7HOT - chains A and B; structure by X-ray diffraction, 1.59 A resolution.

# Chain A
Molecule: Serine protease subunit NS2B
From: Zika virus
UniProtKB: Q32ZE1 (POLG_ZIKV); residues 46-89 here correspond to UniProt positions 1414-1457 (UniProt number = residue number + 1368)
Amino-acid sequence (46 residues; each row starts with the number of its first residue):
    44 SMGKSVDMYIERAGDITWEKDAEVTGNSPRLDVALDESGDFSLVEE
Not modelled in the structure: 44-49, 89
Construct notes: expression tag (44-45)

# Chain B
Molecule: Serine protease NS3
From: Zika virus
Notes: EC 3.4.21.91, 3.6.1.15, 3.6.4.13
UniProtKB: Q32ZE1 (POLG_ZIKV); residues 11-177 here correspond to UniProt positions 1509-1675 (UniProt number = residue number + 1498)
Amino-acid sequence (168 residues; each row starts with the number of its first residue):
    10 MKEVKKGETTDGVYRVMTRRLLGSTQVGVGVMQEGVFHTMWHVTKGAALR
    60 SGEGRLDPYWGDVKQDLVSYCGPWKLDAAWDGLSEVQLLAVPPGERAKNI
   110 QTLPGIFKTKDGDIGAVALDYPAGTSGSPILDKCGRVIGLYGNGVVIKNG
   160 SYVSAITQGKREEETPVE
Not modelled in the structure: 10-15, 172-177
Construct notes: initiating methionine (10); conflict Lys107 (Arg1605 in Q32ZE1)
Cystine bridges: Cys143 forms a disulfide with the same residue of a neighbouring copy of this chain
Ligand contacts: A1BG2 (N-(3-methylpyridin-4-yl)-3-(1,3-thiazol-2-yl)benzamide): His51, Asp75, Asp129, Tyr130, Pro131, Ala132, Ser135, Tyr150, Gly151, Asn152, Val155, Gly159, Tyr161

# Interface between chain A and chain B
Residue-residue contacts - 96 pairs, chain A then chain B:
  Asp50(A) with Thr27(B); Arg28(B); Arg59(B), salt bridge
  Met51(A) with Met26(B); Val36(B), hydrophobic; Val52(B); Thr53(B); Leu58(B); Arg59(B), hydrogen bond (backbone-backbone)
  Tyr52(A) with Arg24(B); Val25(B); Met26(B), hydrogen bond (backbone-backbone); Arg28(B); Ser33(B), hydrogen bond; Arg59(B)
  Ile53(A) with Tyr23(B), hydrophobic; Arg24(B); Met41(B), hydrophobic; Phe46(B), hydrophobic; Arg59(B), hydrogen bond (backbone-backbone); Ser60(B); Leu65(B), hydrophobic
  Glu54(A) with Tyr23(B); Arg24(B), hydrogen bond (backbone-backbone)
  Arg55(A) with Glu17(B); Thr19(B); Asp20(B), hydrogen bond (side chain-backbone); Gly21(B); Val22(B); Tyr23(B)
  Ala56(A) with Val22(B), hydrogen bond (backbone-backbone); Val100(B), hydrophobic; Ala106(B)
  Gly57(A) with Gly21(B); Val22(B), hydrogen bond (backbone-backbone)
  Asp58(A) with Leu98(B)
  Ile59(A) with Gly21(B); Val22(B); Val40(B), hydrophobic; Leu98(B), hydrophobic; Leu140(B), hydrophobic; Gly144(B)
  Thr60(A) with Asn108(B), hydrogen bond (backbone-side chain); Leu140(B)
  Trp61(A) with Glu94(B); Val95(B), hydrophobic; Gln96(B); Gln110(B); Leu140(B); Asp141(B); Lys142(B)
  Glu62(A) with Gln96(B), hydrogen bond (backbone-side chain); Asn108(B)
  Ala65(A) with Gln96(B); Asn108(B)
  Glu66(A) with Ile109(B); Gln110(B), hydrogen bond (backbone-backbone)
  Val67(A) with Glu94(B); Gln110(B)
  Thr68(A) with Ile109(B); Gln110(B), hydrogen bond (backbone-backbone); Thr111(B), hydrogen bond (backbone-side chain); Leu128(B)
  Gly69(A) with Thr111(B); Ala127(B); Leu128(B)
  Asn70(A) with Leu112(B); Ala127(B)
  Ser71(A) with Leu112(B), hydrogen bond (side chain-backbone); Gly114(B)
  Pro72(A) with Gly114(B); Ile115(B), hydrogen bond (backbone-backbone); Ala127(B)
  Arg73(A) with Ile115(B); Lys117(B)
  Leu74(A) with Ile115(B), hydrogen bond (backbone-backbone); Phe116(B); Lys117(B), hydrogen bond (backbone-backbone); Ile156(B), hydrophobic
  Asp75(A) with Lys117(B)
  Val76(A) with Phe116(B), hydrophobic; Lys117(B), hydrogen bond (backbone-backbone); Thr118(B)
  Leu78(A) with Lys73(B)
  Asp79(A) with Lys73(B)
  Ser81(A) with Val72(B)
  Gly82(A) with Val72(B); Lys73(B); Asn152(B), hydrogen bond (backbone-side chain)
  Phe84(A) with Asn152(B); Gly153(B); Val154(B); Ala164(B), hydrophobic
  Ser85(A) with Val154(B)
  Leu86(A) with Val154(B); Val155(B)
Also at the interface, not in a pair above, chain A (33 interface residues in all): Glu80
Also at the interface, not in a pair above, chain B (59 interface residues in all): Arg29, Ala57, Pro113, Ile123, Pro138, Val146, Val162

# Summary
33 residues of chain A and 59 residues of chain B are in contact; the contacts include 19 hydrogen bonds and 1
salt bridge. Among the polar pairs are Asp50(A)-Arg59(B), Tyr52(A)-Ser33(B) and Arg55(A)-Asp20(B). Ligands of
chain B: compound A1BG2.
Chain A is Serine protease subunit NS2B and chain B is Serine protease NS3, both from Zika virus; the
structure, PanDDA analysis group deposition -- Crystal Structure of ZIKV NS2B-NS3 protease in complex with
ASAP-0014668-001, was determined by X-ray diffraction.
